PDB entry 5K5Q | X-ray diffraction, 2.65 A resolution | chains P and F of the 8 polymer chains in the assembly

[Chain P]
Molecule: 32-nt DNA strand
Sequence (32 nucleotides; numbered 7 to 38; the number before each row is that of its first residue):
     7 AAATTGCTCT ATGTTAATCG CAGAGCATAT TT

[Chain F]
Protein: AspA
Source organism: Sulfolobus sp. NOB8H2
Reference sequence: O93706 (O93706_9CREN); residue numbers follow UniProt; this construct covers 2-93
Chain sequence (92 residues; row label = number of the first residue in the row):
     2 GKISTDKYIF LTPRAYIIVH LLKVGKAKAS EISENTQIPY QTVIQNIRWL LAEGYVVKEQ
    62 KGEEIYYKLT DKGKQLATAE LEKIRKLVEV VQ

[Interface between chain P and chain F]
Contacting residue pairs - 21 pairs, chain P then chain F:
  DA7(P) - Lys29(F)  hydrogen bond to the phosphate
  DA7(P) - Tyr41(F)  sugar contact
  DA8(P) - Lys29(F)  salt bridge to the phosphate
  DA8(P) - Ala30(F)  phosphate contact
  DA8(P) - Tyr41(F)  hydrogen bond to the phosphate
  DA8(P) - Ile45(F)  phosphate contact
  DA8(P) - Ile66(F)  phosphate contact
  DA8(P) - Tyr68(F)  phosphate contact
  DA9(P) - Gln42(F)  hydrogen bond to the base
  DA9(P) - Ile45(F)  phosphate contact
  DA9(P) - Arg49(F)  salt bridge to the phosphate
  DT10(P) - Gln42(F)  base contact
  DT14(P) - Lys3(F)  hydrogen bond to the base
  DC15(P) - Lys3(F)  hydrogen bond to the sugar
  DT16(P) - Gly2(F)  hydrogen bond to the base
  DT16(P) - Lys3(F)  sugar contact
  DT16(P) - Ile4(F)  phosphate contact
  DT16(P) - Ser5(F)  sugar contact
  DA17(P) - Gly2(F)  hydrogen bond to the sugar
  DA17(P) - Ile4(F)  sugar contact
  DA17(P) - Ser5(F)  hydrogen bond to the phosphate

[Overview]
8 residues of chain P face 12 of chain F across their interface, with 8 hydrogen bonds and 2 salt bridges.
Polar pairs include DA9(P)-Gln42(F), DT14(P)-Lys3(F) and DT16(P)-Gly2(F).
Chain P is a 32-nt DNA strand and chain F is AspA (Sulfolobus sp. NOB8H2); the structure, Structure of
AspA-DNA complex: novel centromere bindng protein-centromere complex, was determined by X-ray diffraction.
